8CYJ - chains B and R of the 5 polymer chains in the assembly; structure by electron microscopy, 3.60 A resolution.

Chain B:
Molecule: pan-sarbecovirus nanobody 1-25
Organism: Lama glama
Notes: antibody fragment or engineered binder
Chain sequence (125 residues; row label = number of the first residue in the row):
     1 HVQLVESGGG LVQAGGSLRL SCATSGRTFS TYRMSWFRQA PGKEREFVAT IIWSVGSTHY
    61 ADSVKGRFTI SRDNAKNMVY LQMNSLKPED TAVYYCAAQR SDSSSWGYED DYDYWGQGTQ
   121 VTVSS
Cystine bridges: Cys-22/Cys-96

Chain R:
Molecule: Spike glycoprotein
Organism: Severe acute respiratory syndrome coronavirus 2
UniProt: P0DTC2 (SPIKE_SARS2); residue numbers follow UniProt; this construct covers 1-1273
Chain sequence (1273 residues; row label = number of the first residue in the row):
     1 MFVFLVLLPL VSSQCVNLTT RTQLPPAYTN SFTRGVYYPD KVFRSSVLHS TQDLFLPFFS
    61 NVTWFHAIHV SGTNGTKRFD NPVLPFNDGV YFASTEKSNI IRGWIFGTTL DSKTQSLLIV
   121 NNATNVVIKV CEFQFCNDPF LGVYYHKNNK SWMESEFRVY SSANNCTFEY VSQPFLMDLE
   181 GKQGNFKNLR EFVFKNIDGY FKIYSKHTPI NLVRDLPQGF SALEPLVDLP IGINITRFQT
   241 LLALHRSYLT PGDSSSGWTA GAAAYYVGYL QPRTFLLKYN ENGTITDAVD CALDPLSETK
   301 CTLKSFTVEK GIYQTSNFRV QPTESIVRFP NITNLCPFGE VFNATRFASV YAWNRKRISN
   361 CVADYSVLYN SASFSTFKCY GVSPTKLNDL CFTNVYADSF VIRGDEVRQI APGQTGKIAD
   421 YNYKLPDDFT GCVIAWNSNN LDSKVGGNYN YLYRLFRKSN LKPFERDIST EIYQAGSTPC
   481 NGVEGFNCYF PLQSYGFQPT NGVGYQPYRV VVLSFELLHA PATVCGPKKS TNLVKNKCVN
   541 FNFNGLTGTG VLTESNKKFL PFQQFGRDIA DTTDAVRDPQ TLEILDITPC SFGGVSVITP
   601 GTNTSNQVAV LYQDVNCTEV PVAIHADQLT PTWRVYSTGS NVFQTRAGCL IGAEHVNNSY
   661 ECDIPIGAGI CASYQTQTNS PRRARSVASQ SIIAYTMSLG AENSVAYSNN SIAIPTNFTI
   721 SVTTEILPVS MTKTSVDCTM YICGDSTECS NLLLQYGSFC TQLNRALTGI AVEQDKNTQE
   781 VFAQVKQIYK TPPIKDFGGF NFSQILPDPS KPSKRSFIED LLFNKVTLAD AGFIKQYGDC
   841 LGDIAARDLI CAQKFNGLTV LPPLLTDEMI AQYTSALLAG TITSGWTFGA GAALQIPFAM
   901 QMAYRFNGIG VTQNVLYENQ KLIANQFNSA IGKIQDSLSS TASALGKLQD VVNQNAQALN
   961 TLVKQLSSNF GAISSVLNDI LSRLDPPEAE VQIDRLITGR LQSLQTYVTQ QLIRAAEIRA
  1021 SANLAATKMS ECVLGQSKRV DFCGKGYHLM SFPQSAPHGV VFLHVTYVPA QEKNFTTAPA
  1081 ICHDGKAHFP REGVFVSNGT HWFVTQRNFY EPQIITTDNT FVSGNCDVVI GIVNNTVYDP
  1141 LQPELDSFKE ELDKYFKNHT SPDVDLGDIS GINASVVNIQ KEIDRLNEVA KNLNESLIDL
  1201 QELGKYEQYI KWPWYIWLGF IAGLIAIVMV TIMLCCMTSC CSCLKGCCSC GSCCKFDEDD
  1261 SEPVLKGVKL HYT
Unresolved in the structure: 1-332, 527-1273
Sequence notes: conflict Pro-986 (Lys in P0DTC2), Pro-987 (Val in P0DTC2)
Cystine bridges: Cys-336/Cys-361, Cys-379/Cys-432, Cys-391/Cys-525, Cys-480/Cys-488
Curated features (UniProtKB/Swiss-Prot):
  - region: Asn-280 to Cys-301 (Putative superantigen), Arg-403 to Asp-405 (Integrin-binding motif), Asn-448 to Phe-456 (Immunodominant HLA epitope recognized by the CD8+), Pro-681 to Ala-684 (Putative superantigen), Ser-816 to Tyr-837 (Fusion peptide 1), Lys-835 to Phe-855 (Fusion peptide 2), Asp-1163 to Glu-1202 (Heptad repeat 2)
  - motif: Met-1237 to Cys-1241 (Binding to host endocytosis trafficking protein SNX27), Asp-1257 to Glu-1262 (Diacidic ER export motif (host COPII)), Ser-1261 to Gly-1267 (Binding to host plasma membrane localising/FERM domain proteins), Lys-1269 to Thr-1273 (KxHxx, ER retrieval signal (COPI))
  - site (Cleavage): Arg-685, Ser-686, Arg-815, Ser-816
  - lipidation (S-palmitoyl cysteine): Cys-1235, Cys-1236, Cys-1240, Cys-1241, Cys-1243, Cys-1247, Cys-1248, Cys-1250, Cys-1253, Cys-1254
  - glycosylation: Asn-17 (N-linked (GlcNAc...) (complex) asparagine), Asn-61 (N-linked (GlcNAc...) (hybrid) asparagine), Asn-74 (N-linked (GlcNAc...) (complex) asparagine), Asn-122 (N-linked (GlcNAc...) (hybrid) asparagine), Asn-149 (N-linked (GlcNAc...) (complex) asparagine), Asn-165 (N-linked (GlcNAc...) (complex) asparagine), Asn-234 (N-linked (GlcNAc...) (high mannose) asparagine), Asn-282 (N-linked (GlcNAc...) (complex) asparagine), Thr-323 (O-linked (GalNAc) threonine), Ser-325 (O-linked (HexNAc...) serine), Asn-331 (N-linked (GlcNAc...) (complex) asparagine), Asn-343 (N-linked (GlcNAc...) (complex) asparagine), Asn-603 (N-linked (GlcNAc...) (hybrid) asparagine), Asn-616 (N-linked (GlcNAc...) (complex) asparagine), Asn-657 (N-linked (GlcNAc...) (complex) asparagine), Thr-676 (O-linked (GlcNAc...) threonine), Thr-678 (O-linked (GlcNAc...) threonine), Asn-709 (N-linked (GlcNAc...) (high mannose) asparagine), Asn-717 (N-linked (GlcNAc...) (hybrid) asparagine), Asn-801 (N-linked (GlcNAc...) (hybrid) asparagine) and 6 more in UniProt
  - natural variant: Leu-5 (L5F: In strain: Iota/B.1.526), Ser-13 (S13I: In strain: Epsilon/B.1.427/B.1.429), Leu-18 (L18F: In strain: Beta/B.1.351, Gamma/P.1 and 1 more), Thr-19 (T19I: In strain: Omicron/BQ.1.1, Omicron/XBB.1.5 and 1 more; T19R: In strain: Delta/B.1.617.2, Omicron/BA.2 and 4 more), Thr-20 (T20N: In strain: Gamma/P.1), Leu-24 to Ala-27 (sequence variant, change not given here; In strain: Omicron/BA.2, Omicron/BA.2.12.1 and 6 more), Pro-26 (P26S: In strain: Gamma/P.1), Gln-52 (Q52H: In strain: Omicron/EG.5.1), Ala-67 (A67V: In strain: Eta/B.1.525, Omicron/BA.1), His-69 to Val-70 (deletion: In strain: Alpha/B.1.1.7, Eta/B.1.525 and 5 more), Gly-75 (G75V: In strain: Lambda/C.37), Thr-76 (T76I: In strain: Lambda/C.37), 83 further natural variant entries in UniProt
  - mutagenesis: His-69 to Val-70 (Increased incorporation of cleaved spike into virions), Asn-121 (N121Q: Partial loss of biliverdin affinity), Arg-190 (R190K: Partial loss of biliverdin affinity), Asn-234 (N234Q: Increased resistance to neutralizing antibodies), Asn-331 (N331Q: Reduced viral infectivity), Asn-343 (N343Q: Reduced viral infectivity), Leu-452 (L452R: Increased resistance to neutralizing antibodies. Decreases HLA binding to NF9 epitope. Increased binding affinity to human ACE2), Tyr-453 (Y453F: Decreased HLA binding to NF9 epitope. Increased binding affinity to human ACE2), Ala-475 (A475V: Increased resistance to neutralizing antibodies), Val-483 (V483A: Increased resistance to neutralizing antibodies), Glu-484 (E484D: Increased replication in human TMEM106B overexpressing cells), Phe-490 (F490L: Increased resistance to neutralizing antibodies and human covalescent sera neutralization), 16 further mutagenesis entries in UniProt
What the authors report for this chain:
  - specificity-determining residues: Ala-372 (by similarity / conservation)
  - specificity-determining residues: Lys-378, His-519 (proposed by the authors, not directly observed)

Interface between chain B and chain R:
Residue-residue contacts (32):
  His-1(B) / Gly-413(R)
  His-1(B) / Asp-427(R)  hydrogen bond (backbone-backbone)
  Arg-27(B) / Tyr-380(R)
  Arg-27(B) / Asp-427(R)  hydrogen bond (side chain-backbone)
  Arg-27(B) / Asp-428(R)  salt bridge
  Arg-27(B) / Phe-429(R)
  Thr-28(B) / Gly-381(R)
  Thr-28(B) / Thr-430(R)
  Thr-31(B) / Tyr-380(R)
  Thr-31(B) / Gly-381(R)  hydrogen bond (side chain-backbone)
  Thr-31(B) / Val-382(R)
  Tyr-32(B) / Cys-379(R)
  Tyr-32(B) / Tyr-380(R)
  Trp-53(B) / Lys-386(R)
  Ser-54(B) / Lys-386(R)
  Arg-100(B) / Lys-378(R)
  Arg-100(B) / Cys-379(R)
  Arg-100(B) / Tyr-380(R)
  Ser-101(B) / Cys-379(R)
  Asp-102(B) / Cys-379(R)
  Asp-102(B) / Gly-381(R)
  Asp-102(B) / Ser-383(R)  hydrogen bond
  Asp-102(B) / Thr-385(R)
  Asp-102(B) / Lys-386(R)
  Ser-103(B) / Phe-377(R)
  Ser-104(B) / Tyr-365(R)
  Ser-104(B) / Phe-377(R)
  Tyr-108(B) / Phe-377(R)
  Asp-111(B) / Thr-376(R)
  Asp-113(B) / Lys-378(R)  salt bridge
  Tyr-114(B) / Ala-411(R)
  Tyr-114(B) / Gln-414(R)
Interface residues without a listed pair, chain B (17 interface residues in all): Val-2
Interface residues without a listed pair, chain R (21 interface residues in all): Phe-374, Ser-375, Pro-412

Summary:
17 residues of chain B face 21 of chain R across their interface; the contacts include 4 hydrogen bonds and 2
salt bridges. Polar contacts include Arg-27(B)/Asp-428(R), Asp-113(B)/Lys-378(R) and Arg-27(B)/Asp-427(R).
UniProt lists 29 mutagenesis sites on chain R. The paper reports specificity determinants Ala-372(R),
Lys-378(R) and His-519(R).
Here chain B is pan-sarbecovirus nanobody 1-25 (Lama glama) and chain R is Spike glycoprotein (Severe acute
respiratory syndrome coronavirus 2). Entry 8CYJ (RBD of SARS-CoV-2 Spike protein in complex with
pan-sarbecovirus nanobodies 2-10, 2-67, 2-62 and 1-25) was determined by electron microscopy (same publication
as 8CWU, 8CWV, 8CXN, 8CXQ, 8CY6, 8CY7 and 5 further entries).
